PDB entry 4RUB | X-ray diffraction, 2.70 A resolution | chains B and T of the 8 polymer chains in the assembly

[Chain B]
Molecule: Ribulose 1,5-bisphosphate carboxylase/oxygenase (form IV)
Source organism: Nicotiana tabacum
Notes: EC 4.1.1.39
Reference sequence: P00876 (RBL_TOBAC); residues 1-477 here = UniProt positions 1-477
Sequence (477 residues; row label = number of the first residue in the row):
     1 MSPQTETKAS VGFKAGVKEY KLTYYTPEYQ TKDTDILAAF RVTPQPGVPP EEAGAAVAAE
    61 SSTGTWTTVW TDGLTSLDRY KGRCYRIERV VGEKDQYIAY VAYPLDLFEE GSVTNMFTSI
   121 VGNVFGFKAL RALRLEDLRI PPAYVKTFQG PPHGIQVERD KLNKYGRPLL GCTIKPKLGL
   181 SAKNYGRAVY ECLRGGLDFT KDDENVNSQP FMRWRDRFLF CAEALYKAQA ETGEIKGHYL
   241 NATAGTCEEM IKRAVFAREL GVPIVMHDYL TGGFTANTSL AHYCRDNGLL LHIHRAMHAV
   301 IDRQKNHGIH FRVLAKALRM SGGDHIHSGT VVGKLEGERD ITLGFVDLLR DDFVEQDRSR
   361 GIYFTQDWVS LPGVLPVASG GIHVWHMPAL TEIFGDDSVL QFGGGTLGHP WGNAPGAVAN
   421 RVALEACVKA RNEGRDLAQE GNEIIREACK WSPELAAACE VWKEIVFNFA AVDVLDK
Disordered / not traced: 1-8, 474-477
Disulfide bonds: C449-C459
Covalent attachments: formate (FMT) linked to K201
Metal / ion sites: Mg2+: D203, E204 (together with 2-carboxyarabinitol-1,5-diphosphate, formate)
Small-molecule neighbours:
  - 2-carboxyarabinitol-1,5-diphosphate (CAP), molecule 1: E60, T65, W66, N123
  - 2-carboxyarabinitol-1,5-diphosphate (CAP), molecule 2: T173, K175, K177, D203, E204, H294, R295, H298, H327, K334, L335, S379, G380, G381, Q401, F402, G403, G404
Curated features (UniProtKB/Swiss-Prot):
  - active site (Proton acceptor): K175, H294
  - binding site (substrate): N123, T173, K177, R295, H327, S379
  - binding site (Mg(2+)): K201, D203, E204
  - site: K334 (Transition state stabilizer)
  - modified residue: P3 (N-acetylproline), K14 (N6,N6,N6-trimethyllysine), K201 (N6-carboxylysine)

[Chain T]
Molecule: Ribulose 1,5-bisphosphate carboxylase/oxygenase (form IV)
Source organism: Nicotiana tabacum
Notes: EC 4.1.1.39
Reference sequence: P69249 (RBS_TOBAC); residues 1-123 here correspond to UniProt positions 58-180 (UniProt number = residue number + 57)
Sequence (123 residues; row label = number of the first residue in the row):
     1 MQVWPPINKK KYETLSYLPD LSQEQLLSEV EYLLKNGWVP CLEFETEHGF VYRENNKSPG
    61 YYDGRYWTMW KLPMFGCTDA TQVLAEVGEA KKAYPQAWIR IIGFDNVRQV QCISFIAYKP
   121 EGY
Differences from the reference sequence: conflict G88 (Glu145 in P69249)

[Chain B / chain T interface]
Residue-residue contacts - 69 pairs, chain B then chain T:
  Q156(B) with Q109(T), hydrogen bond (side chain-backbone); V110(T)
  K161(B) with R65(T), hydrogen bond (backbone-side chain)
  N163(B) with E13(T)
  K164(B) with E13(T), salt bridge
  Y165(B) with T14(T), hydrogen bond (backbone-side chain); Q111(T)
  G166(B) with T14(T), hydrogen bond (backbone-side chain); C112(T)
  R167(B) with E13(T), salt bridge; T14(T), hydrogen bond
  R194(B) with W4(T), hydrogen bond (side chain-backbone); P5(T), hydrogen bond (side chain-backbone); P6(T); Y17(T)
  G195(B) with Y17(T), hydrogen bond (backbone-side chain)
  G196(B) with Y17(T)
  Y226(B) with R53(T), hydrogen bond
  Q229(B) with Y62(T)
  A230(B) with K10(T), hydrogen bond (backbone-side chain)
  E231(B) with P6(T); K10(T), hydrogen bond (backbone-side chain)
  T232(B) with K10(T); K11(T), hydrogen bond (backbone-backbone)
  G233(B) with F50(T)
  E234(B) with K11(T); Y12(T); E13(T), hydrogen bond (side chain-backbone); S16(T)
  I235(B) with Y62(T), hydrophobic
  R258(B) with S58(T); P59(T)
  G261(B) with R53(T), hydrogen bond (backbone-side chain); K57(T); P59(T)
  V262(B) with P59(T)
  P263(B) with Y62(T)
  N287(B) with P59(T)
  G288(B) with P59(T)
  L289(B) with P59(T), hydrophobic
  D397(B) with R108(T), salt bridge
  P410(B) with M1(T)
  W411(B) with M1(T); Q2(T)
  A414(B) with W4(T), hydrophobic
  V418(B) with W4(T), hydrophobic
  R421(B) with E13(T), hydrogen bond (side chain-backbone); Y17(T)
  V422(B) with Y17(T)
  E425(B) with E13(T); T14(T); L15(T), hydrogen bond (side chain-backbone); S16(T), hydrogen bond (side chain-backbone); Y17(T), hydrogen bond (side chain-backbone); L18(T)
  A426(B) with L18(T)
  K429(B) with L18(T); L21(T); Q25(T), hydrogen bond (side chain-backbone); E29(T), salt bridge
  R431(B) with Y32(T), hydrogen bond
  N432(B) with E29(T), hydrogen bond; Y32(T)
  E433(B) with S28(T)
  W451(B) with Y17(T); L18(T), hydrophobic; P19(T)
  P453(B) with Q2(T)
  E454(B) with Q2(T)
Interface residues without a listed pair, chain B (47 interface residues in all): I155, D160, D198, K236, D396, P415
Interface residues without a listed pair, chain T (38 interface residues in all): K9, V51, G60, R100, I113, S114

[Overview]
Chain B and chain T form an interface of 47 and 38 residues respectively; the contacts include 21 hydrogen
bonds and 4 salt bridges. Polar pairs include K164(B)-E13(T), R167(B)-E13(T) and D397(B)-R108(T). Chain B
binds 2-carboxyarabinitol-1,5-diphosphate.
Here chain B is Ribulose 1,5-bisphosphate carboxylase/oxygenase (form IV) and chain T is Ribulose
1,5-bisphosphate carboxylase/oxygenase (form IV), both from Nicotiana tabacum. Entry 4RUB (A crystal form of
ribulose-1,5-bisphosphate carboxylase(slash)oxygenase from nicotiana tabacum in the activated state) was
determined by X-ray diffraction.
